9VM1 - chains C and D of the 4 polymer chains in the assembly; structure by X-ray diffraction, 2.45 A resolution.

Chain C:
Name: Exportin-1
Organism: Saccharomyces cerevisiae (strain ATCC 204508 / S288c)
UniProt: P30822 (XPO1_YEAST); numbering as in UniProt; present here: 1-376, 414-440, 462-1058
Chain sequence (1003 residues; each row starts with the number of its first residue; note: 58 numbers in that range are skipped by the numbering (no residue carries them; nothing is unmodelled there); numbers below 1 keep their minus sign (Gly-2 is residue -2)):
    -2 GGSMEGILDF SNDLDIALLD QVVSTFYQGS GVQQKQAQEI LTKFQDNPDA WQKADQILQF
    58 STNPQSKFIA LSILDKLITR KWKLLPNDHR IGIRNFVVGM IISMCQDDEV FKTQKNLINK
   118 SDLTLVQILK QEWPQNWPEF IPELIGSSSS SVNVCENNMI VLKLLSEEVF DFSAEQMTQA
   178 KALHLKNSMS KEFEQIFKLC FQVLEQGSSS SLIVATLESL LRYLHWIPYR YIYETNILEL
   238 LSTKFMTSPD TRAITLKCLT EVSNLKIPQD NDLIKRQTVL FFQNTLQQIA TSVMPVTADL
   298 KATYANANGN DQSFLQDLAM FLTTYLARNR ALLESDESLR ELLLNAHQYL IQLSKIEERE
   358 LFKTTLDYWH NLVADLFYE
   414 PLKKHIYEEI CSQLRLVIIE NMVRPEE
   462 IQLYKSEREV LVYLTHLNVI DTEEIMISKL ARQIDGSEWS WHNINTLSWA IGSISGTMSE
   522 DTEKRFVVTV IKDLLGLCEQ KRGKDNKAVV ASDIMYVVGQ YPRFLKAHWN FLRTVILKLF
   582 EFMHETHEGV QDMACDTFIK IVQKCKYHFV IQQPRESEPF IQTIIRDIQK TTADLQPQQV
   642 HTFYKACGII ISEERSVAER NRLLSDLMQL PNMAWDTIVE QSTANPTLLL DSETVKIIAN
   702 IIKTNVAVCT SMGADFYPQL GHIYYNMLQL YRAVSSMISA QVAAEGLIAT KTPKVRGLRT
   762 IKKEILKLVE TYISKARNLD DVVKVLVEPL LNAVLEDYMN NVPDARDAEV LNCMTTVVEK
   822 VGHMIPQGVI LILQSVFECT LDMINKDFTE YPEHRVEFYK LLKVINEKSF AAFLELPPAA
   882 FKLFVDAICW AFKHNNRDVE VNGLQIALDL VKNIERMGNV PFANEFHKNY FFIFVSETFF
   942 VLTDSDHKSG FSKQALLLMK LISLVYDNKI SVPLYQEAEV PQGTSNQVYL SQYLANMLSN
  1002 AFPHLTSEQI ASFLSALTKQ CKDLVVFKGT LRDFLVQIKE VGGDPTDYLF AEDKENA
Not modelled in the structure: -2 to -1, 1053-1058
Differences from the reference sequence: expression tag (-2 to 0); conflict Gly537 (Asp in P30822), Cys539 (Thr in P30822), Glu540 (Val in P30822), Gln541 (Lys in P30822), Cys1022 (Tyr in P30822)
Ion coordination: Na+: Tyr465, Trp510, Tyr557

Chain D:
Name: Asp-gly-tyr-ile-glu-glu-leu-ile-arg-met-phe-gly-lys-leu-ser-ile-his-asp-asp
Organism: Homo sapiens
Chain sequence (19 residues; each row starts with the number of its first residue):
    76 DGYIEELIRM FGKLSIHDD

Chain C / chain D interface:
Contacting residue pairs (37; chain C residue first):
  Lys525(C) - Tyr78(D)
  Arg526(C) - Tyr78(D)
  Val529(C) - Tyr78(D)  hydrophobic
  Val529(C) - Leu82(D)  hydrophobic
  Ile532(C) - Leu82(D)  hydrophobic
  Ile532(C) - Phe86(D)  hydrophobic
  Lys533(C) - Tyr78(D)  hydrogen bond (side chain-backbone)
  Lys533(C) - Glu81(D)  salt bridge
  Lys533(C) - Met85(D)
  Leu536(C) - Met85(D)  hydrophobic
  Leu536(C) - Phe86(D)
  Leu536(C) - Leu89(D)  hydrophobic
  Cys539(C) - Leu89(D)  hydrophobic
  Cys539(C) - Ser90(D)
  Arg543(C) - Asp94(D)  salt bridge
  Gly544(C) - Asp93(D)
  Lys545(C) - Ile91(D)  hydrogen bond (side chain-backbone)
  Lys545(C) - Asp93(D)
  Lys548(C) - Ser90(D)
  Lys548(C) - His92(D)
  Ala552(C) - Ile91(D)  hydrophobic
  Ile555(C) - Phe86(D)  hydrophobic
  Ile555(C) - Leu89(D)  hydrophobic
  Met556(C) - Phe86(D)  hydrophobic
  His569(C) - Ile79(D)
  Asn571(C) - Ile83(D)
  Phe572(C) - Leu82(D)  hydrophobic
  Phe572(C) - Ile83(D)  hydrophobic
  Phe572(C) - Phe86(D)  hydrophobic
  Thr575(C) - Ile83(D)
  Val576(C) - Phe86(D)  hydrophobic
  Lys579(C) - Phe86(D)
  Lys579(C) - Gly87(D)  hydrogen bond (side chain-backbone)
  Lys579(C) - Leu89(D)  hydrogen bond (side chain-backbone)
  Phe583(C) - Leu89(D)  hydrophobic
  Phe583(C) - Ile91(D)  hydrophobic
  Glu586(C) - Ile91(D)
Also at the interface, not in a pair above, chain C (26 interface residues in all): Ala549, Val559, Phe565, Val591
Also at the interface, not in a pair above, chain D (15 interface residues in all): Lys88

In short:
The interface between chain C and chain D involves 26 residues on one side and 15 on the other, with 4
hydrogen bonds and 2 salt bridges. Among the polar pairs are Lys533(C)-Glu81(D), Arg543(C)-Asp94(D) and
Lys533(C)-Tyr78(D).
Chain C is Exportin-1 (Saccharomyces cerevisiae (strain ATCC 204508 / S288c)) and chain D is
Asp-gly-tyr-ile-glu-glu-leu-ile-arg-met-phe-gly-lys-leu-ser-ile-his-asp-asp (Homo sapiens); the structure, MVM
NS2 mutant Nm42 in complex with CRM1-Ran-RanBP1, was determined by X-ray diffraction, deposited together with
6A38, 6A3A, 6A3B, 6A3C and 6A3E.
